4H3N - chain A; structure by X-ray diffraction, 1.75 A resolution.

# Chain A
Molecule: Fluorescent protein plum
Source organism: Discosoma sp. LW-2004
UniProt: Q5S3G7 (Q5S3G7_9CNID); residues 1-225 here correspond to UniProt positions 2-226 (UniProt number = residue number + 1)
Amino-acid sequence (232 residues; row label = number of the first residue in the row; note: 2 numbers in that range are skipped by the numbering (no residue carries them; nothing is unmodelled there); numbers below 1 keep their minus sign (Met-8 is residue -8)):
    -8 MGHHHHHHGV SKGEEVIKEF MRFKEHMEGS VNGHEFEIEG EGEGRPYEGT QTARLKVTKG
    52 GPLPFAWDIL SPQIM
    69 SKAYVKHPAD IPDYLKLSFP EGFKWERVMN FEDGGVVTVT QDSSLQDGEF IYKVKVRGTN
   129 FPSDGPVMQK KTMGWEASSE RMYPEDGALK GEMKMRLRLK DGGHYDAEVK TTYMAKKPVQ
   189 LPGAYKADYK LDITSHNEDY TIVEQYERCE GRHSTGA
Disordered / not traced: -8 to 5, 223-225
Sequence notes: expression tag (-8 to 0); chromophore (66, 66, 66); engineered mutation Ala195 (Thr196 in Q5S3G7), Tyr197 (Ile198 in Q5S3G7), Cys217 (Ala218 in Q5S3G7)
Modified positions: Met66 (circularized tri-peptide chromophore; NRQ)
Glycans and other covalent adducts: covalent link Met66-Ser69
Reported in the primary citation:
  - contacts within the chain: Lys70-Glu148 (hydrogen bond), Lys70-Tyr197 (hydrogen bond)
  - conformationally variable residues (side-chain flip): Lys70

# Overview
The paper reports conformational variability at Lys70; contacts within the chain involving Lys70, Glu148 and
Tyr197.
Chain A is Fluorescent protein plum (Discosoma sp. LW-2004); the structure, mPlumAYC, was determined by X-ray
diffraction, deposited together with 4H3L and 4H3M.
